Entry 1MEN (X-ray diffraction, 2.23 A resolution); this record covers chain A.

# Chain A
Molecule: Phosphoribosylglycinamide formyltransferase
Source organism: Homo sapiens
Notes: EC 2.1.2.2
UniProtKB: P22102 (PUR2_HUMAN); residues 3-203 here correspond to UniProt positions 810-1010 (UniProt number = residue number + 807)
Chain sequence (223 residues; numbered -10 to 212; the number before each row is that of its first residue; numbers below 1 keep their minus sign (Ala-10 is residue -10)):
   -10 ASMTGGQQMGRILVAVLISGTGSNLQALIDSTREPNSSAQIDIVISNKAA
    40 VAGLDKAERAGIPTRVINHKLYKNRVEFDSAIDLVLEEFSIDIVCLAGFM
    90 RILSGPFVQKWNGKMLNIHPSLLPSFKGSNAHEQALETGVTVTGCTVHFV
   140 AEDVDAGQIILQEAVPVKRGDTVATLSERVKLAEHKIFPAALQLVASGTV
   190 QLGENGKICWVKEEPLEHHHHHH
Disordered / not traced: -10 to -1, 201-212
Construct notes: expression tag (-10 to 2, 204-212)
Curated features (UniProtKB/Swiss-Prot):
  - active site: His108 (Proton donor)
  - binding site (N(1)-(5-phospho-beta-D-ribosyl)glycinamide): Gly11 to Asn13, Lys170 to Glu173
  - binding site ((6R)-10-formyltetrahydrofolate): Arg64, Met89 to Leu92, Asn106, Ala140 to Asp144
  - site: Asp144 (Raises pKa of active site His)
Small-molecule neighbours: glycinamide ribonucleotide (GAR): Gly9, Thr10, Gly11, Ser12, Asn13, Leu14, Ala86, Gly87, Phe88, Met89, Ile107, His108, Pro109, Lys170, Glu173

# Summary
Bound to chain A: glycinamide ribonucleotide. From UniProt: active-site residue His108, 7
N(1)-(5-phospho-beta-D-ribosyl)glycinamide-binding residues and 11 (6R)-10-formyltetrahydrofolate-binding
residues.
Chain A is Phosphoribosylglycinamide formyltransferase (Homo sapiens); the structure, complex structure of
human GAR Tfase and substrate beta-GAR, was determined by X-ray diffraction (same publication as 1MEJ and
1MEO).
